1I3O - chains A and C of the 6 polymer chains in the assembly; structure by X-ray diffraction, 2.70 A resolution.

# Chain A (and C)
Name: Caspase 3
From: Homo sapiens
Notes: EC 3.4.22.-; fragment: apopain p17 subunit; chain C of this document is another copy of the same molecule, construct and numbering; everything in this record applies to it too
Reference sequence: P42574 (CASP3_HUMAN); the construct lacks a stretch of the UniProt sequence and is renumbered around it, so the offset changes along the chain: 117-156 = UniProt 1-40; 163-175 = UniProt 45-57; 176-222 = UniProt 61-107; 224-247 = UniProt 108-131; 1 more segments
Chain sequence (175 residues; numbered 117 to 297 plus 5 insertion-coded residues; 11 numbers in that range are skipped by the numbering (no residue carries them; nothing is unmodelled there); the number before each row is that of its first residue; a row labelled like 175A-175C holds insertion residues (175A, then the next letters in order)):
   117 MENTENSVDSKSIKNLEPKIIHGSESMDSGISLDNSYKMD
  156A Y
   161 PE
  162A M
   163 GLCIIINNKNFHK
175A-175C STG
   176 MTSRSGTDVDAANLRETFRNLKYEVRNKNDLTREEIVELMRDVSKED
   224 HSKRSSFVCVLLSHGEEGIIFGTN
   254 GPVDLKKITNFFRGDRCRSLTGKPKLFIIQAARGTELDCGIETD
Not modelled in the structure: 117-147, 297 (chain C: 117-147)
Sequence notes: engineered mutation Ala285 (Cys163 in P42574)
UniProt features mapped onto this chain:
  - active site: His237
  - modified residue: Met117 (N-acetylmethionine), Lys127 (N6-acetyllysine), Ser142 (Phosphoserine)
Reported in the primary citation:
  - catalytic residues: His237 (citing earlier work)
  - mutagenesis - C285A: unchanged binding to Baculoviral iap repeat-containing protein 4

# How chain A and chain C interact
Contacting residue pairs (7; chain A residue first):
  Gly267(A) with Ile294(C)
  Asp268(A) with Cys292(C); Ile294(C)
  Arg271(A) with Ile294(C)
  Cys292(A) with Asp268(C)
  Ile294(A) with Gly267(C); Arg271(C)
Also at the interface, not in a pair above, chain A (6 interface residues in all): Thr274
Also at the interface, not in a pair above, chain C (7 interface residues in all): Thr274, Gly293

# In short
6 residues of chain A face 7 of chain C across their interface. From UniProt: active-site residue His237(A) on
chain A. From the paper: the catalytic residue His237(A); C285A of chain A leaves binding to Baculoviral iap
repeat-containing protein 4 unchanged.
Both chains are Caspase 3 (Homo sapiens). Entry 1I3O (Crystal structure of the complex of xiap-BIR2 and
caspase 3) was determined by X-ray diffraction.
